7TKK - chains B and F of the 27 polymer chains in the assembly; structure by electron microscopy, 7.30 A resolution (low resolution: residue-level contacts below are approximate; hydrogen-bond / salt-bridge calls are withheld).

# Chain B
Protein: ATP synthase subunit alpha
Source organism: Saccharomyces cerevisiae
Reference sequence: P07251 (ATPA_YEAST); residues 1-510 here correspond to UniProt positions 36-545 (UniProt number = residue number + 35)
Amino-acid sequence (510 residues; numbered 1 to 510; the number before each row is that of its first residue):
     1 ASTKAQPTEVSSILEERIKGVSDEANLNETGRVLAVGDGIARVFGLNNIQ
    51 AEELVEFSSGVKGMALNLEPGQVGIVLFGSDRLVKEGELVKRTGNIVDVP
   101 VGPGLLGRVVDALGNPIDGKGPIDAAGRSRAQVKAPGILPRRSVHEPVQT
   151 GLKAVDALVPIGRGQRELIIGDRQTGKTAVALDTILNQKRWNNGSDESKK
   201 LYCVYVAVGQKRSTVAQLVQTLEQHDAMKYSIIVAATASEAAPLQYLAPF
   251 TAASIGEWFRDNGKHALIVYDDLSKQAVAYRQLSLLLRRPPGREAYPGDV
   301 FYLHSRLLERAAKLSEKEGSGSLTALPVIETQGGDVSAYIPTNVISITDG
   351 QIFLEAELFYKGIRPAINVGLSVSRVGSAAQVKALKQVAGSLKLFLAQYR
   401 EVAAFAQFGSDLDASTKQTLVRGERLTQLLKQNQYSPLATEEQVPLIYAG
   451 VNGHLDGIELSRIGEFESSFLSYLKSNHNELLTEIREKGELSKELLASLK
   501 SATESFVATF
Disordered / not traced: 1-2, 408-409, 510
UniProt features mapped onto this chain:
  - binding site (ATP): G171 to T178
  - site: S372 (Required for activity)
  - modified residue (Phosphoserine): S22, S143

# Chain F
Protein: ATP synthase subunit beta
Source organism: Saccharomyces cerevisiae
Notes: EC 7.1.2.2
Reference sequence: P00830 (ATPB_YEAST); residues 1-478 here correspond to UniProt positions 34-511 (UniProt number = residue number + 33)
Amino-acid sequence (478 residues; numbered 1 to 478; the number before each row is that of its first residue):
     1 ASAAQSTPITGKVTAVIGAIVDVHFEQSELPAILNALEIKTPQGKLVLEV
    51 AQHLGENTVRTIAMDGTEGLVRGEKVLDTGGPISVPVGRETLGRIINVIG
   101 EPIDERGPIKSKLRKPIHADPPSFAEQSTSAEILETGIKVVDLLAPYARG
   151 GKIGLFGGAGVGKTVFIQELINNIAKAHGGFSVFTGVGERTREGNDLYRE
   201 MKETGVINLEGESKVALVFGQMNEPPGARARVALTGLTIAEYFRDEEGQD
   251 VLLFIDNIFRFTQAGSEVSALLGRIPSAVGYQPTLATDMGLLQERITTTK
   301 KGSVTSVQAVYVPADDLTDPAPATTFAHLDATTVLSRGISELGIYPAVDP
   351 LDSKSRLLDAAVVGQEHYDVASKVQETLQTYKSLQDIIAILGMDELSEQD
   401 KLTVERARKIQRFLSQPFAVAEVFTGIPGKLVRLKDTVASFKAVLEGKYD
   451 NIPEHAFYMVGGIEDVVAKAEKLAAEAN
Disordered / not traced: 1-7, 476-478
UniProt features mapped onto this chain:
  - binding site (ATP): G157 to T164
  - modified residue: T79 (Phosphothreonine), T204 (Phosphothreonine), S340 (Phosphoserine)

# Interface between chain B and chain F
Pairs across the interface (17; chain B residue first):
  N47(B) with R72(F)
  I49(B) with L70(F); V71(F)
  Q50(B) with L70(F)
  A51(B) with E68(F); G69(F); L70(F)
  L66(B) with V16(F)
  N67(B) with V16(F)
  L68(B) with A15(F); V16(F); I17(F)
  P70(B) with T14(F)
  G298(B) with E267(F)
  Y302(B) with M222(F)
  S305(B) with M222(F)
  R306(B) with M222(F)
Also at the interface, not in a pair above, chain B (14 interface residues in all): E69, I138
Also at the interface, not in a pair above, chain F (15 interface residues in all): G18, I103, N195, N223

# Overview
14 residues of chain B face 15 of chain F across their interface. UniProt lists 8 ATP-binding residues on
chain B; 8 ATP-binding residues on chain F.
Here chain B is ATP synthase subunit alpha and chain F is ATP synthase subunit beta, both from Saccharomyces
cerevisiae. Entry 7TKK (Yeast ATP synthase State 2catalytic(e) with 10 mM ATP backbone model) was determined
by electron microscopy together with 7TJS, 7TJT, 7TJU, 7TJV, 7TJW, 7TJX and 30 further entries from the same
study.
